Entry 7UIF (electron microscopy, 4.60 A resolution (low resolution: residue-level contacts below are approximate; hydrogen-bond / salt-bridge calls are withheld)); this record covers chains B and C of the 33 polymer chains in the assembly.

Chain B:
Name: DNA-directed RNA polymerase II subunit RPB2
From: Saccharomyces cerevisiae S288C
Notes: EC 2.7.7.6
UniProt: P08518 (RPB2_YEAST); residues 1-1224 here = UniProt positions 1-1224
Amino-acid sequence (1224 residues; numbered 1 to 1224; the number before each row is that of its first residue):
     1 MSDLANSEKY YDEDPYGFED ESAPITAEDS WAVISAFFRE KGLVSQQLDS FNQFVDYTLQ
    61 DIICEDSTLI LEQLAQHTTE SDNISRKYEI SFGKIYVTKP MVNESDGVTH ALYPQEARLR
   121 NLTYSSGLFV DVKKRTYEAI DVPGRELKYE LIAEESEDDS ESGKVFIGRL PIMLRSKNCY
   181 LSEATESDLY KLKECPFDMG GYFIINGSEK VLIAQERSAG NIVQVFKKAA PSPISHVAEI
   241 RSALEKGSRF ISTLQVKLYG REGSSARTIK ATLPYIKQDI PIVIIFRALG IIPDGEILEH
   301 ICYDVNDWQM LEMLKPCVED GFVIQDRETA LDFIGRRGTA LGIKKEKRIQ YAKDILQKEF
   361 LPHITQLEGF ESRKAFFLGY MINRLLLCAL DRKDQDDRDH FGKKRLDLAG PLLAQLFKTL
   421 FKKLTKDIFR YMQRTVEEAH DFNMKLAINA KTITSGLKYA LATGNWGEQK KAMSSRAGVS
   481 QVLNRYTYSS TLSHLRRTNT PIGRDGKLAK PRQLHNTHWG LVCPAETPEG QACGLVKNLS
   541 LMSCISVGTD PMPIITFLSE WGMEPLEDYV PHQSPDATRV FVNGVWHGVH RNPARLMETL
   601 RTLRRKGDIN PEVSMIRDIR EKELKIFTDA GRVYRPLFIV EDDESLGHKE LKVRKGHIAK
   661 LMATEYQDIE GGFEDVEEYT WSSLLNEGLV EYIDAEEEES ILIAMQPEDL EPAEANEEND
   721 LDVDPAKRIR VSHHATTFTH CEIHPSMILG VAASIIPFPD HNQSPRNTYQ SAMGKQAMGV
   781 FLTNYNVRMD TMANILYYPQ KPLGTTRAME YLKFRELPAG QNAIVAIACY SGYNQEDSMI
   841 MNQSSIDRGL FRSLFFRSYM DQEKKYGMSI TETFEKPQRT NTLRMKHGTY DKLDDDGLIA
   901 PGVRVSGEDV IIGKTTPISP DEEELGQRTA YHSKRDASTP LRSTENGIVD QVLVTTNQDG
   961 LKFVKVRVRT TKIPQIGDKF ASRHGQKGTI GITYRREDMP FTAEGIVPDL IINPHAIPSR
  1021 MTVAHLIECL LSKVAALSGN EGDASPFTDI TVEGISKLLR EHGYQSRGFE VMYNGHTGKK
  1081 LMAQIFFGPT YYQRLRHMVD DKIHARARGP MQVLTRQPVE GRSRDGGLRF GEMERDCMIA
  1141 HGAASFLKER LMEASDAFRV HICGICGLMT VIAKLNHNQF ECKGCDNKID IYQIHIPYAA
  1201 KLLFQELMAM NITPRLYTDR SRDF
Unresolved in the structure: 1-20, 243-251, 669-677, 713-726

Chain C:
Name: DNA-directed RNA polymerase II subunit RPB3
From: Saccharomyces cerevisiae S288C
UniProt: P16370 (RPB3_YEAST); numbering as in UniProt (aligned over 1-318)
Amino-acid sequence (318 residues; each row starts with the number of its first residue):
     1 MSEEGPQVKI REASKDNVDF ILSNVDLAMA NSLRRVMIAE IPTLAIDSVE VETNTTVLAD
    61 EFIAHRLGLI PLQSMDIEQL EYSRDCFCED HCDKCSVVLT LQAFGESEST TNVYSKDLVI
   121 VSNLMGRNIG HPIIQDKEGN GVLICKLRKG QELKLTCVAK KGIAKEHAKW GPAAAIEFEY
   181 DPWNKLKHTD YWYEQDSAKE WPQSKNCEYE DPPNEGDPFD YKAQADTFYM NVESVGSIPV
   241 DQVVVRGIDT LQKKVASILL ALTQMDQDKV NFASGDNNTA SNMLGSNEDV MMTGAEQDPY
   301 SNASQMGNTG SGGYDNAW
Unresolved in the structure: 272-318
Swiss-Prot annotation at these positions:
  - binding site (Zn(2+)): Cys86, Cys88, Cys92, Cys95
  - modified residue: Ser2 (N-acetylserine)
  - natural variant: Ala30 (A30D: In mutant RPB3-1)
  - mutagenesis: Lys9 (K9E: Transcript termination readthrough)

How chain B and chain C interact:
Contacting residue pairs (62):
  Tyr797(B) with Glu61(C); Phe62(C)
  Tyr798(B) with Phe62(C); Arg66(C)
  Asp847(B) with His65(C); His167(C); Ala168(C)
  Arg848(B) with His65(C)
  Gly849(B) with His65(C)
  Arg852(B) with His65(C)
  Leu854(B) with Glu61(C)
  Arg969(B) with Asp60(C); Glu61(C)
  Thr971(B) with Glu61(C)
  Arg995(B) with Lys165(C)
  Arg996(B) with Ile38(C); Ala173(C); Ala174(C); Ala175(C)
  Glu997(B) with Arg34(C); Arg35(C); Ile38(C)
  Asp998(B) with Arg35(C)
  Phe1001(B) with Arg34(C); Phe178(C)
  Ala1003(B) with Glu177(C); Phe178(C)
  Glu1004(B) with Glu177(C)
  Gly1005(B) with Ala175(C); Ile176(C)
  Arg1060(B) with Lys199(C); Glu200(C); Pro202(C)
  Gly1063(B) with Pro202(C)
  Gln1065(B) with Trp201(C)
  Arg1067(B) with Trp192(C); Glu194(C)
  Phe1069(B) with Trp201(C)
  Tyr1073(B) with Phe178(C); Glu179(C)
  Gly1075(B) with Asn31(C); Arg34(C)
  His1076(B) with Asn31(C)
  Thr1077(B) with Leu27(C); Asn31(C)
  Gly1078(B) with Leu27(C); Asn31(C); Phe178(C)
  Lys1079(B) with Leu27(C); His188(C)
  Lys1080(B) with Tyr180(C); Asp181(C); His188(C)
  Leu1081(B) with Thr189(C)
  Met1082(B) with His188(C); Thr189(C); Asp190(C)
  Gln1084(B) with Thr189(C); Asp190(C); Tyr191(C); Trp192(C); Trp201(C)
Other interface residues (no listed pair), chain B (37 interface residues in all): Ser844, Thr970, Tyr1064, Glu1070, Val1071
Other interface residues (no listed pair), chain C (36 interface residues in all): Ala39, Ala59, Leu69, Lys187

Overview:
37 residues of chain B face 36 of chain C across their interface. From UniProt: 4 Zn2+-binding residues and
one mutagenesis site on chain C.
Here chain B is DNA-directed RNA polymerase II subunit RPB2 and chain C is DNA-directed RNA polymerase II
subunit RPB3, both from Saccharomyces cerevisiae S288C. Entry 7UIF (Mediator-PIC Early (Core B)) was
determined by electron microscopy together with 7UI9, 7UIC, 7UIG, 7UIK, 7UIL and 7UIO from the same study.
